PDB entry 7KEK | electron microscopy, 8.00 A resolution (low resolution: residue-level contacts below are approximate; hydrogen-bond / salt-bridge calls are withheld) | chains G and D of the 17 polymer chains in the assembly

# Chain G
Name: Dynein light chain roadblock LC7B
From: Tetrahymena thermophila
Reference sequence: Q22MV2 (Q22MV2_TETTS); residues 1-159 here = UniProt positions 1-159
Amino-acid sequence (159 residues; numbered 1 to 159; the number before each row is that of its first residue):
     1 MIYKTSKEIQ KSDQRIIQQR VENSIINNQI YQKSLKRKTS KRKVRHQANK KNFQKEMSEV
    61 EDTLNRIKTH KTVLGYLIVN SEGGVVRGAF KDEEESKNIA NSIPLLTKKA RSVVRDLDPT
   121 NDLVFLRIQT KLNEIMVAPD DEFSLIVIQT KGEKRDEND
Not modelled in the structure: 1-56, 153-159

# Chain D
Name: Dynein intermediate chain DIC2
From: Tetrahymena thermophila
Reference sequence: I7M008 (I7M008_TETTS); residue numbers follow UniProt; this construct covers 1-667
Amino-acid sequence (667 residues; numbered 1 to 667; the number before each row is that of its first residue):
     1 MPPKQTKVVA SRKTVMPISR AGRAQIRRKD SNTQNNMNDQ GMEDEEIDQQ REGMKNQYEQ
    61 LTAQELNEDM PSKMLEPKNP QAPKNITVYD YYTRKFKTDE LVDQMIVHFS MDGDYIWKES
   121 NEYKTQEEIR DTKKALIKEA MRKQESEEPG ANHDEEAIKQ TLRNKFNYNT RECQTINPSI
   181 RERGVSTEPP PSDTICGNIT QWEIFDAYYA EIMKDHQIEN KKKKEVDQDK KQDQSMYSTS
   241 FKRCCKIMER MVVQNDQEDK YHDYRYYWSQ GDNLEAGKNE GHLLPIWRFS NEKQRKKNVT
   301 SICWNPLYPD LFAVSLGSYD FTKQRMGLIC LYSLKNTTHP EYAFNCEAGV MCLDFHPKSA
   361 ALLAVGLYDG TVLVYDIRNK HKKPIYQSTV RNQKHTDPVW QVKWNPDTSK NYNFYSISSD
   421 GRVMNWILMK NKLEPEEVIL LRLVGKNEEE STLIGLACGL CFDFNKFEPH IFLVGTEEGK
   481 IHKCSRAYSG QYQETYNGHL LAVYKVKWNN FHPRTFISAS ADWTVRIWDS KYTSQIICFD
   541 LSMMVVDAVW APYSSTVFAC ATMDKVQVYD LNVDKLNKLA EQKIVKQPKL TNLSFNYKDP
   601 ILLVGDSHGG VTLVKLSPNL CKSGPEIKQT EDKKAMEEFK NVKIEDYERE KMENLLAVVS
   661 KWEREDA
Not modelled in the structure: 1-60, 270-277, 443-450, 656-667

# Interface between chain G and chain D
Residue-residue contacts (48; chain G residue first):
  V60(G) with Y237(D); F241(D); K242(D); C245(D)
  E61(G) with Q234(D); Y237(D)
  R66(G) with E249(D); H339(D)
  I67(G) with E249(D)
  H70(G) with V253(D); D256(D); T338(D)
  K71(G) with D256(D)
  T72(G) with D256(D)
  V73(G) with V252(D)
  I78(G) with F241(D)
  R87(G) with Y237(D)
  S112(G) with W202(D)
  R115(G) with W202(D); D206(D)
  D116(G) with T200(D); Q201(D); W202(D)
  P119(G) with F205(D)
  F125(G) with I247(D); M248(D); M251(D)
  R127(G) with M251(D)
  E134(G) with N255(D)
  M136(G) with M248(D); M251(D); V252(D)
  A138(G) with C244(D); M248(D)
  P139(G) with C244(D)
  D140(G) with S240(D); C244(D)
  E142(G) with D227(D)
  F143(G) with S235(D); M236(D); F241(D)
  L145(G) with C245(D); M248(D)
  V147(G) with M248(D); V252(D)
  Q149(G) with V252(D); N255(D); D256(D)
Also at the interface, not in a pair above, chain G (33 interface residues in all): T63, L64, V124, V137, D141, T150, K151
Also at the interface, not in a pair above, chain D (26 interface residues in all): S238

# Summary
33 residues of chain G face 26 of chain D across their interface.
Here chain G is Dynein light chain roadblock LC7B and chain D is Dynein intermediate chain DIC2, both from
Tetrahymena thermophila. Entry 7KEK (Structure of the free outer-arm dynein in pre-parallel state) was
determined by electron microscopy (same publication as 7K58, 7K5B, 7MWG and 7N32).
